1IVO - chains A and B of the 4 polymer chains in the assembly; structure by X-ray diffraction, 3.30 A resolution.

== Chain A (and B) ==
Molecule: Epidermal Growth Factor Receptor
From: Homo sapiens
Notes: EC 2.7.1.112; fragment: extracellular domains I, II, II and IV; chain B of this document is another copy of the same molecule, construct and numbering; everything in this record applies to it too
UniProt: P00533 (EGFR_HUMAN); residues 1-622 here correspond to UniProt positions 25-646 (UniProt number = residue number + 24)
Sequence (622 residues; row label = number of the first residue in the row):
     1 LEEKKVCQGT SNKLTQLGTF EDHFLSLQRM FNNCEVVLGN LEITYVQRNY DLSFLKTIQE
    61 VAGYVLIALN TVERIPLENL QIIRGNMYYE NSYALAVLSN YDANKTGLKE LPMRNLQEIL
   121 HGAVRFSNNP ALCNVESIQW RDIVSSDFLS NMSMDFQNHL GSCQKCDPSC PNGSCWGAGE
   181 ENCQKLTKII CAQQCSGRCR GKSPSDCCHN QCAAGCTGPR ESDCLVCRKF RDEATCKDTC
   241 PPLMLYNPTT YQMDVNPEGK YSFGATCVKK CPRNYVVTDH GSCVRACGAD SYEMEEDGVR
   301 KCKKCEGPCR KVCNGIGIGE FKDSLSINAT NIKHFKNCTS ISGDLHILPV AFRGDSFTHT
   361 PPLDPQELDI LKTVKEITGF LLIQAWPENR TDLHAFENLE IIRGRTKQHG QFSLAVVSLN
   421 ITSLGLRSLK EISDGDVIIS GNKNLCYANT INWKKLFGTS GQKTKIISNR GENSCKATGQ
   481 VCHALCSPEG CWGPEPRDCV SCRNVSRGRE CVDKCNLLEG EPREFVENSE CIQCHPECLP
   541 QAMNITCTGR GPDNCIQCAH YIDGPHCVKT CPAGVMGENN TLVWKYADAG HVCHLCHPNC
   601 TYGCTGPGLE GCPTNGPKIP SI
Not modelled in the structure: 1, 513-622 (chain B: 1-2, 513-622)
UniProt features mapped onto this chain:
  - modified residue: S205 (Phosphoserine)
  - glycosylation (N-linked (GlcNAc...) asparagine): N32 (complex), N49, N104, N151, N172, N328, N337, N389, N420, N504, N544, N579, N599 (high mannose)
Cystine bridges: C7-C34, C133-C163, C166-C175, C170-C183, C191-C199, C195-C207, C208-C216, C212-C224, C227-C236, C240-C267, C271-C283, C287-C302, C305-C309, C313-C338, C446-C475, C482-C491, C486-C499, C502-C511
Glycans and other covalent adducts: N-acetylglucosamine (NAG) linked to N32, N151, N172, N328, N337, N420
What the authors report for this chain:
  - self-association interface (contacts with another copy of this molecule); pairs are residue here / residue on that copy: N86-T249, Y246-C283, Y251-R285 (hydrogen bond), Y251-F263 (hydrophobic contact), Q252-A286, F230, Y246, P248, Y251, F263, A265, Y275, R285
  - contacts within the chain: N274-R403, E293-R405 (salt bridge), N274-G404
  - mutagenesis - Y251A, F263A, R285Y: unchanged signaling
  - mutagenesis - R285S: decreased signaling
  - mutagenesis - Y251A/R285S, F263A/R285S: abolished signaling
  - mutagenesis - R405E: abolished signaling in response to EGF

== How chain A and chain B interact ==
Contacting residue pairs - 43 pairs, chain A then chain B:
  N86(A) with T249(B), hydrogen bond
  Q194(A) with R220(B)
  S205(A) with S205(B), hydrogen bond
  D206(A) with P204(B)
  P219(A) with Q194(B)
  F230(A) with Y246(B), hydrophobic; P248(B), hydrophobic
  M244(A) with H280(B)
  Y246(A) with S262(B); F263(B); G264(B), hydrogen bond (side chain-backbone); S282(B); C283(B), hydrogen bond (side chain-backbone); V284(B), hydrophobic
  P248(A) with F230(B), hydrophobic; G264(B); A265(B)
  T249(A) with N86(B), hydrogen bond
  Y251(A) with F263(B); G264(B); C283(B); V284(B); R285(B), hydrogen bond (backbone-backbone)
  Q252(A) with V284(B); R285(B); A286(B), hydrogen bond (side chain-backbone)
  M253(A) with S282(B)
  S262(A) with Y246(B), hydrogen bond (backbone-side chain)
  F263(A) with Y251(B), hydrophobic
  G264(A) with Y246(B), hydrogen bond (backbone-side chain); P248(B); Y251(B)
  Y275(A) with Y251(B), hydrophobic
  H280(A) with M253(B)
  S282(A) with Y246(B); M253(B)
  C283(A) with Y246(B), hydrogen bond (backbone-side chain); Y251(B)
  V284(A) with Y251(B); Q252(B)
  R285(A) with Y251(B), hydrogen bond (backbone-backbone); Q252(B), hydrogen bond (backbone-side chain)
  A286(A) with Q252(B), hydrogen bond (backbone-side chain)
Interface residues without a listed pair, chain A (27 interface residues in all): S196, T239, A265, T278
Interface residues without a listed pair, chain B (28 interface residues in all): P219, M244, L245, Y275, T278, C287

== In short ==
27 residues of chain A and 28 residues of chain B are in contact; the contacts include 13 hydrogen bonds.
Among the polar pairs are N86(A)-T249(B), S205(A)-S205(B) and Y246(A)-G264(B). From the paper: Y251A/R285S and
F263A/R285S of chain A abolish signaling; a self-association interface involving N86(A), F230(A) and Y246(A)
among others; 7 substitutions were tested in all.
Chain A and chain B are both Epidermal Growth Factor Receptor (Homo sapiens); the structure, Crystal Structure
of the Complex of Human Epidermal Growth Factor and Receptor Extracellular Domains, was determined by X-ray
diffraction.
